PDB entry 4HNP | X-ray diffraction, 2.80 A resolution | chains C and D of the 28 polymer chains in the assembly

[Chain C]
Name: Proteasome component PRE6
From: Saccharomyces cerevisiae S288c
Notes: EC 3.4.25.1
Reference sequence: P40303 (PSA7_YEAST); residues 1-241 here correspond to UniProt positions 3-243 (UniProt number = residue number + 2)
Sequence (241 residues; row label = number of the first residue in the row):
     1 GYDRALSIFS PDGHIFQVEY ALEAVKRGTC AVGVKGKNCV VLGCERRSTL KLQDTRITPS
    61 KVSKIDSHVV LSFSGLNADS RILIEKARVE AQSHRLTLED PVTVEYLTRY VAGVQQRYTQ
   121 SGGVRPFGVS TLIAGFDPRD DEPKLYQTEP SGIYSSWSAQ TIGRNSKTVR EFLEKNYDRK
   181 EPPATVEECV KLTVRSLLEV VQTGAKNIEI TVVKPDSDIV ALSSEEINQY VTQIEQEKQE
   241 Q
Swiss-Prot annotation at these positions:
  - modified residue: Thr58 (Phosphothreonine)

[Chain D]
Name: Proteasome component PUP2
From: Saccharomyces cerevisiae S288c
Notes: EC 3.4.25.1
Reference sequence: P32379 (PSA5_YEAST); residues 1-242 here correspond to UniProt positions 9-250 (UniProt number = residue number + 8)
Sequence (242 residues; each row starts with the number of its first residue):
     1 DRGVSTFSPE GRLFQVEYSL EAIKLGSTAI GIATKEGVVL GVEKRATSPL LESDSIEKIV
    61 EIDRHIGCAM SGLTADARSM IEHARTAAVT HNLYYDEDIN VESLTQSVCD LALRFGEGAS
   121 GEERLMSRPF GVALLIAGHD ADDGYQLFHA EPSGTFYRYN AKAIGSGSEG AQAELLNEWH
   181 SSLTLKEAEL LVLKILKQVM EEKLDENNAQ LSCITKQDGF KIYDNEKTAE LIKELKEKEA
   241 AE

[Interface between chain C and chain D]
Pairs across the interface (61):
  Asp3(C) with Glu117(D)
  Arg4(C) with Asp1(D), salt bridge; Glu117(D)
  Ala5(C) with Val4(D), hydrophobic; Glu117(D), hydrogen bond (backbone-side chain); Ser127(D)
  Ser7(C) with Ser127(D); Arg128(D)
  Ile8(C) with Val4(D), hydrophobic; Gln15(D)
  Phe9(C) with Gln15(D); Tyr18(D); Ser19(D); Ala22(D), hydrophobic; Arg128(D); Pro129(D); Gly131(D)
  Ser10(C) with Tyr18(D)
  Pro11(C) with Tyr18(D), hydrophobic; Glu21(D)
  Asp12(C) with Glu21(D)
  Gly13(C) with Tyr18(D); Glu21(D); Ala22(D)
  Ile15(C) with Arg128(D)
  Lys35(C) with Glu52(D), salt bridge
  Gln116(C) with Ala75(D); Asp76(D); Arg128(D)
  Thr119(C) with Arg128(D), hydrogen bond (backbone-side chain)
  Gln120(C) with Met126(D); Ser127(D), hydrogen bond (backbone-backbone); Arg128(D); Phe130(D)
  Ser121(C) with Ser127(D)
  Gly122(C) with Ser127(D)
  Ser151(C) with Ala75(D)
  Gly152(C) with Ala75(D)
  Ile153(C) with Ala75(D)
  Tyr154(C) with Arg78(D)
  Ser155(C) with Leu51(D); Ser55(D)
  Ser156(C) with Leu51(D); Glu52(D), hydrogen bond (backbone-backbone); Ser55(D), hydrogen bond (backbone-side chain)
  Trp157(C) with Thr47(D); Ser48(D); Leu50(D); Leu51(D); Glu52(D)
  Ser158(C) with Leu50(D), hydrogen bond (backbone-backbone); Glu52(D)
  Ala159(C) with Leu50(D)
  Leu173(C) with Leu50(D), hydrophobic
  Glu174(C) with Ser48(D), hydrogen bond; Pro49(D); Leu50(D)
  Arg179(C) with Pro49(D), hydrogen bond (side chain-backbone); Leu50(D), hydrogen bond (side chain-backbone); Leu51(D), hydrogen bond (side chain-backbone); Glu52(D)
Other interface residues (no listed pair), chain C (32 interface residues in all): His14, Arg170, Tyr177
Other interface residues (no listed pair), chain D (29 interface residues in all): Leu25, Ile56, Glu57, Leu73, Thr74

[Summary]
32 residues of chain C and 29 residues of chain D are in contact, with 10 hydrogen bonds and 2 salt bridges.
Among the polar pairs are Arg4(C)-Asp1(D), Lys35(C)-Glu52(D) and Ala5(C)-Glu117(D).
Chain C is Proteasome component PRE6 and chain D is Proteasome component PUP2, both from Saccharomyces
cerevisiae S288c; the structure, Crystal structure of yeast 20S proteasome in complex with vinylketone
carmaphycin analogue VNK1, was determined by X-ray diffraction, deposited together with 4LTC, 4HRC and 4HRD.
